1SMY - chains D and E of the 6 polymer chains in the assembly; structure by X-ray diffraction, 2.70 A resolution.

Chain D:
Name: DNA-directed RNA polymerase beta' chain
Source organism: Thermus thermophilus
Notes: EC 2.7.7.6
UniProtKB: Q8RQE8 (RPOC_THETH); numbering as in UniProt (aligned over 1-1524)
Amino-acid sequence (1524 residues; numbered 1 to 1524; the number before each row is that of its first residue):
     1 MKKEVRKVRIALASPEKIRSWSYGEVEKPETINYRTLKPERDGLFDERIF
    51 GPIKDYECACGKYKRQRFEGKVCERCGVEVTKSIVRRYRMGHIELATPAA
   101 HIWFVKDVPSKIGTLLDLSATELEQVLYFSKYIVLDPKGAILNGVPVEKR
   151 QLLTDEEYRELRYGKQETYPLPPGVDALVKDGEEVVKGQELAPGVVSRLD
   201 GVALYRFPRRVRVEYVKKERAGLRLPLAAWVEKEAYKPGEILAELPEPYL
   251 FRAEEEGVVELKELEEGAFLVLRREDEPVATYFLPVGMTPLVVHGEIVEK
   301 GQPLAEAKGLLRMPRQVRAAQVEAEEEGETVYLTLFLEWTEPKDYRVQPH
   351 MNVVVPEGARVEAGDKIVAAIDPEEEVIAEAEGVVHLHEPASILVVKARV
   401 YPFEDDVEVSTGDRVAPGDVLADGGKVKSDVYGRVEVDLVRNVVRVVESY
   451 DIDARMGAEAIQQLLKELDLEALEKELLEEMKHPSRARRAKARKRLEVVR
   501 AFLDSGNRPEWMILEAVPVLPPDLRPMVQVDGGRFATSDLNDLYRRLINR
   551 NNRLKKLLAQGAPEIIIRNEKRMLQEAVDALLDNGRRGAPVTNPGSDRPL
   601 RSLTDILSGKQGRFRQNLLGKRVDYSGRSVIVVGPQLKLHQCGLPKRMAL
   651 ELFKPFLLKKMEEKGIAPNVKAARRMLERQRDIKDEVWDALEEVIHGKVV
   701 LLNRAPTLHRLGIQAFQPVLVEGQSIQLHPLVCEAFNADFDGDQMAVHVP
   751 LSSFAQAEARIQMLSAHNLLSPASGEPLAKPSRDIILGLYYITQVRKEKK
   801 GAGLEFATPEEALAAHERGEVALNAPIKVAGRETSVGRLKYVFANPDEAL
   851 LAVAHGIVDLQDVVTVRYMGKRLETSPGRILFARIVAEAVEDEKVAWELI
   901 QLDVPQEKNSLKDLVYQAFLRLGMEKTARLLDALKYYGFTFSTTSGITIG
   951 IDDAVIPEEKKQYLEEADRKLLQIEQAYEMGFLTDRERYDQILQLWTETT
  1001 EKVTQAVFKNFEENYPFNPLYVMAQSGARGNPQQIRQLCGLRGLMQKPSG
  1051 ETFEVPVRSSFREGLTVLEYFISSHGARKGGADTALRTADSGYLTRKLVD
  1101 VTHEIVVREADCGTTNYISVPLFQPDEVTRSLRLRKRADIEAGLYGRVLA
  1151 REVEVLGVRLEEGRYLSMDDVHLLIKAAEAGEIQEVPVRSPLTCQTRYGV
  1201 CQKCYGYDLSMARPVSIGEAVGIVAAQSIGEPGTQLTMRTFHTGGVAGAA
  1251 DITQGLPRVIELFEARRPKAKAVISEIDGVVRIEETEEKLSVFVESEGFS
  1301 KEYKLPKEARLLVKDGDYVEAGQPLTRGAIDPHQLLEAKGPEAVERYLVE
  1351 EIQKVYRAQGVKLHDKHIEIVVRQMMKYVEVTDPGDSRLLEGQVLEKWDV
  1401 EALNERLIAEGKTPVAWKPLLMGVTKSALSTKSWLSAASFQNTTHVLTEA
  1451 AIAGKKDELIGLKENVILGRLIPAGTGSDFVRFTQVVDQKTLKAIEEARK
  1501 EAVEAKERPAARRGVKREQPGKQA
Disordered / not traced: 1, 252-363, 1506-1524
Ion coordination: Mg2+ site 1 near Lys7 (its only coordinating residue here); Mg2+ site 2: Arg35 (shared with 1 residue of chain M); Mg2+ site 3 near Tyr56 (its only coordinating residue here); Zn2+ site 1: Cys58, Cys60, Cys73, Cys76; Mg2+ site 4 near Gly70 (its only coordinating residue here); Mg2+ site 5 near Tyr88 (its only coordinating residue here); Mg2+ site 6: Asp107, Arg586; Mg2+ site 7: Asp117, Leu118; Mg2+ site 8 near Asn143 (its only coordinating residue here); Mg2+ site 9 near Lys149 (its only coordinating residue here); Mg2+ site 10 near Arg150 (its only coordinating residue here); Mg2+ site 11 near Arg209 (its only coordinating residue here); 60 more Mg2+ sites not listed; 1 more Zn2+ sites not listed

Chain E:
Name: RNA polymerase omega subunit
Source organism: Thermus thermophilus
Amino-acid sequence (99 residues; row label = number of the first residue in the row):
     1 MAEPGIDKLFGMVDSKYRLTVVVAKRAQQLLRHGFKNTVLEPEERPKMQT
    51 LEGLFDDPNAETWAMKELLTGRLVFGENLVPEDRLQKEMERIYPGEREE
Disordered / not traced: 1, 97-99
Ion coordination: Mg2+ site 1: Thr38, Tyr93; Mg2+ site 2 near Thr50 (its only coordinating residue here); Mg2+ site 3: Arg72, Leu73; Mg2+ site 4: Glu88, Arg91; Mg2+ site 5: Glu90, Glu96

How chain D and chain E interact:
Contacting residue pairs - 75 pairs, chain D then chain E:
  His640(D) with Ala2(E), hydrogen bond (side chain-backbone); Glu3(E)
  Glu693(D) with Met48(E)
  His696(D) with Met48(E); Leu54(E)
  Gly697(D) with Asn59(E)
  Lys698(D) with Asn59(E)
  Phe754(D) with Ala24(E), hydrophobic; Gln28(E)
  Ala757(D) with Thr20(E); Ala24(E), hydrophobic
  Glu758(D) with Thr20(E)
  Arg760(D) with Glu3(E), salt bridge; Asn59(E), hydrogen bond; Glu61(E), salt bridge; Thr62(E)
  Ile761(D) with Thr20(E); Val23(E), hydrophobic
  Gln762(D) with Lys16(E); Tyr17(E); Thr20(E), hydrogen bond
  His767(D) with Glu3(E), salt bridge; Ile6(E)
  Gly923(D) with Asp7(E)
  Met924(D) with Asp7(E), hydrogen bond (backbone-side chain)
  Glu925(D) with Ala2(E); Glu3(E); Pro4(E); Gly5(E), hydrogen bond (side chain-backbone); Asp7(E)
  Leu1209(D) with Lys16(E)
  Met1211(D) with Lys16(E)
  Ser1216(D) with Ser15(E), hydrogen bond; Lys16(E), hydrogen bond (side chain-backbone); Tyr17(E)
  Ile1217(D) with Ser15(E), hydrogen bond (backbone-side chain); Tyr17(E)
  Gly1218(D) with Tyr17(E)
  Glu1219(D) with Tyr17(E)
  Thr1476(D) with Val21(E)
  Phe1480(D) with Asp14(E); Arg18(E); Glu77(E)
  Val1481(D) with Tyr17(E); Arg18(E); Val21(E), hydrophobic
  Arg1482(D) with Lys25(E)
  Phe1483(D) with Glu77(E)
  Thr1484(D) with Val22(E); Lys25(E), hydrogen bond (backbone-side chain); Gly76(E)
  Gln1485(D) with Val74(E); Phe75(E); Gly76(E), hydrogen bond (backbone-backbone); Leu79(E); Val80(E), hydrogen bond (side chain-backbone); Glu82(E)
  Val1486(D) with Val22(E), hydrophobic; Gln29(E); Val74(E)
  Val1487(D) with Leu73(E); Val74(E), hydrogen bond (backbone-backbone); Leu79(E), hydrophobic
  Asp1488(D) with Arg26(E), salt bridge; Val39(E); Leu73(E); Met89(E)
  Gln1489(D) with Arg72(E); Val74(E)
  Lys1490(D) with Tyr93(E)
  Thr1491(D) with Met89(E)
  Ala1494(D) with Glu88(E); Ile92(E), hydrophobic
  Ile1495(D) with Arg84(E)
  Ala1498(D) with Arg84(E)
Other interface residues (no listed pair), chain D (43 interface residues in all): Leu764, Ala766, Ala928, Ser1210, Arg1213, Asp1479
Other interface residues (no listed pair), chain E (46 interface residues in all): Asn37, Thr38, Thr50, Pro58, Asn78, Leu85

Overview:
43 residues of chain D and 46 residues of chain E are in contact; the contacts include 12 hydrogen bonds and 4
salt bridges. Polar contacts include Arg760(D)-Glu3(E), Arg760(D)-Glu61(E) and His767(D)-Glu3(E). Cys58(D),
Cys60(D), Cys73(D) and Cys76(D) form the Zn2+ site 1.
Here chain D is DNA-directed RNA polymerase beta' chain and chain E is RNA polymerase omega subunit, both from
Thermus thermophilus. Entry 1SMY (Structural basis for transcription regulation by alarmone ppGpp) was
determined by X-ray diffraction.
